PDB entry 8JH4 | electron microscopy, 3.20 A resolution | chains A and T of the 23 polymer chains in the assembly

# Chain A
Protein: DNA-directed RNA polymerase subunit
From: Komagataella phaffii
Notes: EC 2.7.7.6
UniProt: C4R4Y0 (C4R4Y0_KOMPG); residues 1-1743 here = UniProt positions 1-1743
Amino-acid sequence (1743 residues; row label = number of the first residue in the row):
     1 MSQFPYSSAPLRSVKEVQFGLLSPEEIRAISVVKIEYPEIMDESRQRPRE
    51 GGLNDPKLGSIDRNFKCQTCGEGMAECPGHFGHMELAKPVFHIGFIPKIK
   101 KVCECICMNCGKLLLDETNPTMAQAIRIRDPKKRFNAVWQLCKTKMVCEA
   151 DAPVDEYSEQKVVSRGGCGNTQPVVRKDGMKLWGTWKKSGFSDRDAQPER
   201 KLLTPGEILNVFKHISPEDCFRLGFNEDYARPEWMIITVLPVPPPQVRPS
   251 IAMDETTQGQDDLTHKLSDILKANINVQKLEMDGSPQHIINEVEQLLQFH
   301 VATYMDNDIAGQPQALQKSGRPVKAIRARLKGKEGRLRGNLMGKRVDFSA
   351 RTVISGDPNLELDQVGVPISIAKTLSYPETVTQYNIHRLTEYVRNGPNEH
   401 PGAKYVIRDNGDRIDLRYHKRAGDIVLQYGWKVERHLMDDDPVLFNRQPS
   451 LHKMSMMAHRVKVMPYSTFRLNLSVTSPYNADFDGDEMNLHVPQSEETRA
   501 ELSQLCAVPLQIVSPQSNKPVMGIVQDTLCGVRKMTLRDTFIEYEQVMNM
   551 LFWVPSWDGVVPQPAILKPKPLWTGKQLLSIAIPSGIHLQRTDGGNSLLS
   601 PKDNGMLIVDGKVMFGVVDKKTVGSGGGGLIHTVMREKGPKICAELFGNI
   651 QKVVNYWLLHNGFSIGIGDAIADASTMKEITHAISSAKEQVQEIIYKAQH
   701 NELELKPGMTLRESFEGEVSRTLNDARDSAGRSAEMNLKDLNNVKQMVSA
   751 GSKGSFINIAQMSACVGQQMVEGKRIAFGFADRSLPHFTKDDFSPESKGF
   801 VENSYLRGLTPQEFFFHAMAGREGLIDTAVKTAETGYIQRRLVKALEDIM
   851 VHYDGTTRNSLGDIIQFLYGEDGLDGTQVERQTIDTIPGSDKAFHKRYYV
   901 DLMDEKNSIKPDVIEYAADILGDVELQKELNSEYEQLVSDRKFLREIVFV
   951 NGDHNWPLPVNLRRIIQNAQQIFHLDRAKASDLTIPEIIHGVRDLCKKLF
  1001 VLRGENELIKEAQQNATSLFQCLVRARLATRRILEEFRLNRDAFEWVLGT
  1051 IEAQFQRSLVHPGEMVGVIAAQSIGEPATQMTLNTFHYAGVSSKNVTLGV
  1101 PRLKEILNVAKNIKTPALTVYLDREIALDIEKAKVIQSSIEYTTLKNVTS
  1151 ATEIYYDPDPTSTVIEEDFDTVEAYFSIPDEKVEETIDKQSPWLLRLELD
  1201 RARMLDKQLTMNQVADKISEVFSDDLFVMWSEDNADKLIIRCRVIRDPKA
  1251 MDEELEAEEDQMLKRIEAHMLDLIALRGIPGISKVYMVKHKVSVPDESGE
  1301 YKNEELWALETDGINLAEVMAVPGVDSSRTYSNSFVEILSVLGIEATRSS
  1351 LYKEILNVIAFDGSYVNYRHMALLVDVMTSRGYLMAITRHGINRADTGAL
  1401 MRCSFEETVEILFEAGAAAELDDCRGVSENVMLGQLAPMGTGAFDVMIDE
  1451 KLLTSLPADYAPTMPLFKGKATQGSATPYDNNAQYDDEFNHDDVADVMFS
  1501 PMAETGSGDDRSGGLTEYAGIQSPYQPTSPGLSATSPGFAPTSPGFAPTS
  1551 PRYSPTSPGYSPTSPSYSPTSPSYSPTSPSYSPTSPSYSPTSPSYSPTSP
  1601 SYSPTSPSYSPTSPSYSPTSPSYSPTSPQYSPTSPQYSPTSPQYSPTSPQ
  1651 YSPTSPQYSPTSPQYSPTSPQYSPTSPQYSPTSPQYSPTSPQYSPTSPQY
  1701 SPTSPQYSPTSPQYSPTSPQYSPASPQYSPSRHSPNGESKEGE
Not modelled in the structure: 1, 149-167, 190-195, 1082-1094, 1178-1189, 1246-1257, 1464-1743
Metal / ion sites: Zn2+ site 1: Cys70, Cys77, His80; Zn2+ site 2: Cys107, Cys110, Cys148, Cys168; Mg2+: Asp482, Asp484, Asp486 (shared with 1 residue of chain P)

# Chain T
Molecule: 198-nt DNA strand
From: synthetic construct
Sequence (198 nucleotides; each row starts with the number of its first residue; numbers below 1 keep their minus sign (DA-72 is residue -72)):
   -72 ATCAGAATCCCGGTGCCGAGGCCGCTCAATTGGTCGTAGACAGCTCTAGC
   -22 ACCGCTTAAACGCACGTACGCGCTGTCCCCCGCGTTTTAACCGCCAAGGG
    28 GATTACACCCAAGACACCAGGCACGAGACAGAAAAAAACAACGAAAACGG
    78 CCACCACCCAAACACACCAAACACAAGAGCTAATTGACTGACGTAAGC
Not modelled in the structure: 106-125

# Chain A / chain T interface
Pairs across the interface - 15 pairs, chain A then chain T:
  Met253(A) with DC42(T), base contact
  Ala310(A) with DG28(T), phosphate contact
  Lys318(A) with DA43(T), base contact
  Arg327(A) with DA29(T), salt bridge to the phosphate
  Lys331(A) with DT30(T), salt bridge to the phosphate
  Lys333(A) with DC33(T), phosphate contact; DA34(T), salt bridge to the phosphate
  Arg338(A) with DC33(T), salt bridge to the phosphate
  Arg345(A) with DC35(T), salt bridge to the phosphate
  Arg351(A) with DC35(T), hydrogen bond to the sugar
  Gln448(A) with DA34(T), sugar contact
  Thr832(A) with DA32(T), base contact
  Ala833(A) with DT31(T), phosphate contact; DA32(T), phosphate contact
  Glu1406(A) with DT30(T), sugar contact
Other interface residues (no listed pair), chain A (18 interface residues in all): Asp283, Gly311, Pro449, Tyr837, Arg1389
Other interface residues (no listed pair), chain T (11 interface residues in all): DA50

# Overview
18 residues of chain A and 11 residues of chain T are in contact, with 1 hydrogen bond and 5 salt bridges.
Polar contacts include Arg351(A)-DC35(T), Arg327(A)-DA29(T) and Lys331(A)-DT30(T). The Zn2+ site 1 is built by
Cys70(A), Cys77(A) and His80(A).
Chain A is DNA-directed RNA polymerase subunit (Komagataella phaffii) and chain T is a 198-nt DNA strand
(synthetic construct); the structure, RNA polymerase II elongation complex containing 60 bp upstream DNA loop,
stalled at SHL(-1) of the ..., was determined by electron microscopy (same publication as 8JH2 and 8JH3).
